6LFM - chains D and R of the 7 polymer chains in the assembly; structure by electron microscopy, 3.50 A resolution.

Chain D:
Molecule: Interleukin-8
From: Homo sapiens
UniProtKB: P10145 (IL8_HUMAN); residues 1-72 here correspond to UniProt positions 28-99 (UniProt number = residue number + 27)
Chain sequence (72 residues; numbered 1 to 72; the number before each row is that of its first residue):
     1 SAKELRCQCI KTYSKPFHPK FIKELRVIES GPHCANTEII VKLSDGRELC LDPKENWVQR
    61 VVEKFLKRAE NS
Not modelled in the structure: 1
Cystine bridges: Cys7-Cys34, Cys9-Cys50

Chain R:
Molecule: C-X-C chemokine receptor type 2
From: Homo sapiens
UniProtKB: P25025 (CXCR2_HUMAN); residue numbers follow UniProt; this construct covers 1-360
Chain sequence (360 residues; row label = number of the first residue in the row):
     1 MEDFNMESDS FEDFWKGEDL SNYSYSSTLP PFLLDAAPCE PESLEINKYF VVIIYALVFL
    61 LSLLGNSLVM LVILYSRVGR SVTDVYLLNL ALADLLFALT LPIWAASKVN GWIFGTFLCK
   121 VVSLLKEVNF YSGILLLACI SVDRYLAIVH ATRTLTQKRY LVKFICLSIW GLSLLLALPV
   181 LLFRRTVYSS NVSPACYEDM GNNTANWRML LRILPQSFGF IVPLLIMLFC YGFTLRTLFK
   241 AHMGQKHRAM RVIFAVVLIF LLCWLPYNLV LLADTLMRTQ VIQETCERRN HIDRALDATE
   301 ILGILHSCLN PLIYAFIGQK FRHGLLKILA IHGLISKDSL PKDSRPSFVG SSSGHTSTTL
Not modelled in the structure: 1-25, 333-360
Curated features (UniProtKB/Swiss-Prot):
  - site: Asp35, Ala36 (Microbial infection: Cleavage)
  - modified residue (Phosphoserine): Ser347, Ser351, Ser352, Ser353
  - glycosylation: Asn22 (N-linked (GlcNAc...) asparagine)
Cystine bridges: Cys39-Cys286, Cys119-Cys196

Chain D / chain R interface:
Pairs across the interface (39; chain D residue first):
  Ala2(D) - Glu42(R)
  Lys3(D) - Tyr197(R)  hydrogen bond (backbone-side chain)
  Lys3(D) - Asp293(R)
  Lys3(D) - Leu296(R)
  Lys3(D) - Glu300(R)  salt bridge
  Glu4(D) - Tyr197(R)
  Glu4(D) - Arg208(R)  salt bridge
  Glu4(D) - Arg278(R)
  Glu4(D) - Arg289(R)  hydrogen bond (backbone-side chain)
  Glu4(D) - Asp293(R)
  Glu4(D) - Leu296(R)
  Leu5(D) - Ser189(R)
  Leu5(D) - Val192(R)  hydrophobic
  Leu5(D) - Tyr197(R)  hydrogen bond (backbone-side chain)
  Leu5(D) - Arg289(R)
  Arg6(D) - Thr285(R)
  Arg6(D) - Arg289(R)
  Gln8(D) - Pro38(R)
  Gln8(D) - Glu40(R)
  Gln8(D) - Asn191(R)  hydrogen bond
  Tyr13(D) - Pro31(R)
  Tyr13(D) - Leu34(R)  hydrophobic
  Lys15(D) - Leu29(R)
  Pro16(D) - Ser26(R)
  Pro16(D) - Leu29(R)
  His18(D) - Ser27(R)
  His18(D) - Thr28(R)
  Ser30(D) - Gly201(R)
  Gly31(D) - Gly201(R)
  Gly31(D) - Thr204(R)
  Pro32(D) - Val187(R)  hydrophobic
  Pro32(D) - Tyr197(R)
  Pro32(D) - Thr204(R)
  Ala35(D) - Asn202(R)
  Ile40(D) - Pro38(R)  hydrophobic
  Asp45(D) - Phe32(R)
  Glu48(D) - Ala37(R)
  Glu48(D) - Pro38(R)
  Cys50(D) - Ala36(R)
Interface residues without a listed pair, chain D (27 interface residues in all): Ile10, Lys11, Phe17, Phe21, Arg26, Ile28, His33, Cys34, Arg47
Interface residues without a listed pair, chain R (37 interface residues in all): Cys39, Lys108, Arg185, Tyr188, Ser190, Ala195, Ala205, Tyr267, Glu284, Cys286

Summary:
Chain D and chain R form an interface of 27 and 37 residues respectively; the contacts include 4 hydrogen
bonds and 2 salt bridges. Among the polar pairs are Lys3(D)-Glu300(R), Glu4(D)-Arg208(R) and
Lys3(D)-Tyr197(R).
Here chain D is Interleukin-8 and chain R is C-X-C chemokine receptor type 2, both from Homo sapiens. Entry
6LFM (Cryo-EM structure of a class A GPCR) was determined by electron microscopy, deposited together with 6LFL
and 6LFO.
